PDB entry 1IRO | X-ray diffraction, 1.10 A resolution | chain A

Chain A:
Protein: Rubredoxin
Organism: Clostridium pasteurianum
UniProt: P00268 (RUBR_CLOPA); numbering as in UniProt (aligned over 1-54)
Sequence (54 residues; each row starts with the number of its first residue):
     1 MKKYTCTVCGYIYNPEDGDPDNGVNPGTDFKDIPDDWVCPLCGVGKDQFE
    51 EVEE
Not modelled in the structure: 54
Bound ions: Fe ion: C6, C9, C39, C42
Swiss-Prot annotation at these positions:
  - binding site (Fe cation): C6, C9, C39, C42
  - modified residue: M1 (N-formylmethionine)
From the paper describing this entry:
  - Fe ion coordination: C6, C39

Overview:
C6, C9, C39 and C42 form the Fe ion site. UniProt lists 4 Fe cation-binding residues. From the paper: Fe ion
coordination by C6 and C39.
Chain A is Rubredoxin (Clostridium pasteurianum); the structure, Rubredoxin (oxidized, fe(iii)) at 1.1
angstroms resolution, was determined by X-ray diffraction (same publication as 1IRN).
